Entry 9EQI (X-ray diffraction, 1.40 A resolution); this record covers chains L and M of the 4 polymer chains in the assembly.

# Chain L (and M)
Molecule: Hydrogenase-1 large chain
Source organism: Escherichia coli
Notes: EC 1.12.99.6; chain M of this document is another copy of the same molecule, construct and numbering; everything in this record applies to it too
Reference sequence: P0ACD8 (MBHL_ECOLI); numbering as in UniProt (aligned over 1-582)
Sequence (582 residues; numbered 1 to 582; the number before each row is that of its first residue):
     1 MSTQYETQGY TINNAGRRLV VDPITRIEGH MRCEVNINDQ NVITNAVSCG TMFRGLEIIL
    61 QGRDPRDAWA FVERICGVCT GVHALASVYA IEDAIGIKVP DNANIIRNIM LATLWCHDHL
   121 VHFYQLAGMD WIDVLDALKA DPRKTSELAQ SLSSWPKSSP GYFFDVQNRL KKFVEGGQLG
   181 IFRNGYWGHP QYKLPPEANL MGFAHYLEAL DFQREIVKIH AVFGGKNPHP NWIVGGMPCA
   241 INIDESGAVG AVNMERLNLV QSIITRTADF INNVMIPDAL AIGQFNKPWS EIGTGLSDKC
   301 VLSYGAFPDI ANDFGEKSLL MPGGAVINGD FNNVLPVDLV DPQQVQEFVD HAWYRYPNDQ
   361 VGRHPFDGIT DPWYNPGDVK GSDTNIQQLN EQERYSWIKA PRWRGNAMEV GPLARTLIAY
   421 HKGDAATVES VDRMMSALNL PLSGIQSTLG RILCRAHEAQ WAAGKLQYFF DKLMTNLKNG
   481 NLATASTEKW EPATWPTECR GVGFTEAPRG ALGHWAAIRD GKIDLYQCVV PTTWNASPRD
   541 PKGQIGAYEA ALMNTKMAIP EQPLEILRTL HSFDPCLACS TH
Disordered / not traced: 1
UniProt features mapped onto this chain:
  - binding site (Ni(2+)): C76, C79, C576, C579
Ion coordination: Mg2+: E57, C528; Ni2+: C76, C79, C576, C579; carbonmonoxide-(dicyano) iron Fe: C79, C579
Small-molecule neighbours: carbonmonoxide-(dicyano) iron (FCO): C79, V82, H83, A507, P508, R509, L512, V530, P531, T532, C576, C579

# How chain L and chain M interact
Residue-residue contacts - 27 pairs, chain L then chain M:
  Q150(L) - S146(M)
  Q150(L) - Q150(M)  hydrogen bond
  Q150(L) - S159(M)
  Q150(L) - P160(M)
  S154(L) - S159(M)  hydrogen bond (backbone-side chain)
  S154(L) - G161(M)
  S154(L) - Y162(M)
  W155(L) - S159(M)  hydrogen bond (backbone-side chain)
  P156(L) - P156(M)
  P156(L) - K157(M)
  P156(L) - S158(M)  hydrogen bond (backbone-backbone)
  P156(L) - S159(M)  hydrogen bond (backbone-backbone)
  P156(L) - Y162(M)  hydrophobic
  K157(L) - P156(M)
  K157(L) - K157(M)
  S158(L) - P156(M)  hydrogen bond (backbone-backbone)
  S158(L) - S159(M)
  S159(L) - Q150(M)
  S159(L) - S154(M)  hydrogen bond (side chain-backbone)
  S159(L) - W155(M)  hydrogen bond (side chain-backbone)
  S159(L) - P156(M)  hydrogen bond (backbone-backbone)
  S159(L) - S158(M)
  P160(L) - Q150(M)
  G161(L) - S154(M)
  Y162(L) - S154(M)  hydrogen bond (backbone-backbone)
  Y162(L) - P156(M)  hydrophobic
  D165(L) - S154(M)
Interface residues without a listed pair, chain L (12 interface residues in all): S146
Interface residues without a listed pair, chain M (12 interface residues in all): D165

# Overview
Chain L and chain M each contribute 12 residues to their interface; the contacts include 10 hydrogen bonds.
Among the polar pairs are Q150(L)-Q150(M), S154(L)-S159(M) and W155(L)-S159(M). Bound to chain L:
carbonmonoxide-(dicyano) iron. From UniProt: 4 Ni2+-binding residues on chain L.
Both chains are Hydrogenase-1 large chain (Escherichia coli). Entry 9EQI (Hydrogenase-1 Ni-B state poised at
+100mV) was determined by X-ray diffraction.
